PDB entry 6Z9P | electron microscopy, 3.90 A resolution | chains Y and L of the 16 polymer chains in the assembly

== Chain Y ==
Protein: DNA-directed RNA polymerase subunit beta'
From: Escherichia coli
Notes: EC 2.7.7.6
UniProt: C3SIA2 (C3SIA2_ECOLX); numbering as in UniProt (aligned over 1-1407)
Chain sequence (1416 residues; row label = number of the first residue in the row):
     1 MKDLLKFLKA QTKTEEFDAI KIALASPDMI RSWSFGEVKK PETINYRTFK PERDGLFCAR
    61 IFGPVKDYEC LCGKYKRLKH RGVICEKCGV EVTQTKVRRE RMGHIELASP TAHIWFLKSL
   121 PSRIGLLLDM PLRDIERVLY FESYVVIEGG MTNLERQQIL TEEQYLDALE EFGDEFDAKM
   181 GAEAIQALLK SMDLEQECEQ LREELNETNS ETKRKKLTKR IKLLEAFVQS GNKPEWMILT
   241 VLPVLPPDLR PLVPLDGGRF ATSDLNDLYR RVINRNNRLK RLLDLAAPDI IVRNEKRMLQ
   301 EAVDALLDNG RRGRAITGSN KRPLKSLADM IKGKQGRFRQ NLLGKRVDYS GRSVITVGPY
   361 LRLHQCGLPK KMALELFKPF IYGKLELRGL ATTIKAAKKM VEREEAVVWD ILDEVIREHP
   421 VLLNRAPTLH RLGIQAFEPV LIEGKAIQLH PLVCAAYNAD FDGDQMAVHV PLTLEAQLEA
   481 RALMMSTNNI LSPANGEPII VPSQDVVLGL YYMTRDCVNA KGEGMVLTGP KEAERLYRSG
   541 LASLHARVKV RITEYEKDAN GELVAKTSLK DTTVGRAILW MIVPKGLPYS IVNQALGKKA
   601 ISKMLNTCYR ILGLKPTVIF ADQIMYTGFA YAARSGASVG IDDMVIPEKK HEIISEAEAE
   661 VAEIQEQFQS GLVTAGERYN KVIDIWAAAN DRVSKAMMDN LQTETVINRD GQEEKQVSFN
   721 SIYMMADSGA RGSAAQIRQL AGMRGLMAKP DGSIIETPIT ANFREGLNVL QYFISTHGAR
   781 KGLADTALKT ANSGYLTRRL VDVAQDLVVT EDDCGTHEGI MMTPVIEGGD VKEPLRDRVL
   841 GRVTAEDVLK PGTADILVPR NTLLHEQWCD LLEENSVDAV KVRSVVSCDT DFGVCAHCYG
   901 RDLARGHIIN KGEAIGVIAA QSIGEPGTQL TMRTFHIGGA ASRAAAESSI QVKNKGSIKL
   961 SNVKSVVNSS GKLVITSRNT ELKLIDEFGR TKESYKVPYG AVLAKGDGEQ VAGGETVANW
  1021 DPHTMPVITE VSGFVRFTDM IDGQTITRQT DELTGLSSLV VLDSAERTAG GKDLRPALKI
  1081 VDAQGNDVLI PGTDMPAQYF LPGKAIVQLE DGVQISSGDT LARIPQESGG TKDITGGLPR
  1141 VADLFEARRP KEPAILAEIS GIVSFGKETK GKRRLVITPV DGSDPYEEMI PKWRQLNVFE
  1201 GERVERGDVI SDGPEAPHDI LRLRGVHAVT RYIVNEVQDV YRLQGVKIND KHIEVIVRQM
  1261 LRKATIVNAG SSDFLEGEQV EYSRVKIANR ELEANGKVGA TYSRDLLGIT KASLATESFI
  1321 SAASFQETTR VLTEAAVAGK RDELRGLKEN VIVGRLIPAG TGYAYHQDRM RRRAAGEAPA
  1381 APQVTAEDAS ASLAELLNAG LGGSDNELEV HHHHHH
Not modelled in the structure: 1-15, 1374-1416
Sequence notes: expression tag (1408-1416)
Metal / ion sites: Zn2+ site 1: Cys72, Cys85, Cys88; Mg2+: Asp460, Asp462, Asp464 (shared with 1 residue of chain R); Zn2+ site 2: Cys888, Cys898
From the paper describing this entry:
  - mutagenesis - C72H, C85H, E86K: decreased growth in response to rhoY80C

== Chain L ==
Molecule: template strand
Sequence (50 nucleotides; numbered -14 to 35; the number before each row is that of its first residue; numbers below 1 keep their minus sign (DG-14 is residue -14)):
   -14 GTTATCCGCT CACAATGCCA CACGCGCTGC TCGGCCGTTA TTCGCAGCCC
Not modelled in the structure: -14 to -13, 22-35

== How chain Y and chain L interact ==
Contacting residue pairs (28; chain Y residue first):
  Lys40(Y) with DG19(L), phosphate contact
  Glu42(Y) with DG19(L), phosphate contact
  Arg53(Y) with DC21(L), salt bridge to the phosphate
  Glu211(Y) with DT-10(L), phosphate contact
  Arg259(Y) with DC10(L), hydrogen bond to the phosphate; DG11(L), hydrogen bond to the phosphate
  Arg281(Y) with DG18(L), salt bridge to the phosphate; DG19(L), base contact
  Arg311(Y) with DA-3(L), phosphate contact; DC-2(L), salt bridge to the phosphate
  Ser319(Y) with DG11(L), base contact
  Lys332(Y) with DC-2(L), salt bridge to the phosphate
  Lys334(Y) with DG2(L), phosphate contact
  Arg346(Y) with DC4(L), salt bridge to the phosphate
  Arg352(Y) with DC4(L), hydrogen bond to the phosphate
  Thr790(Y) with DT1(L), hydrogen bond to the base
  Ala791(Y) with DT1(L), sugar contact
  Gly794(Y) with DT1(L), sugar contact
  Tyr795(Y) with DA0(L), phosphate contact
  Arg798(Y) with DA0(L), salt bridge to the phosphate
  Lys1172(Y) with DC-8(L), salt bridge to the phosphate
  Met1189(Y) with DC-9(L), sugar contact
  Gln1326(Y) with DA-1(L), sugar contact; DA0(L), phosphate contact
  Glu1327(Y) with DC-2(L), sugar contact; DA-1(L), phosphate contact
  Arg1330(Y) with DA-3(L), sugar contact; DC-2(L), sugar contact
Interface residues without a listed pair, chain Y (29 interface residues in all): Lys118, Leu120, Leu255, Ala426, Pro427, Ala787, Thr1329
Interface residues without a listed pair, chain L (16 interface residues in all): DC3

== Summary ==
Chain Y and chain L form an interface of 29 and 16 residues respectively; the contacts include 4 hydrogen
bonds and 7 salt bridges. Polar contacts include Thr790(Y)-DT1(L), Arg259(Y)-DC10(L) and Arg259(Y)-DG11(L).
Cys72(Y), Cys85(Y) and Cys88(Y) coordinate Zn2+ site 1. From the paper: C72H, C85H and E86K of chain Y reduce
growth in response to rhoY80C.
Here chain Y is DNA-directed RNA polymerase subunit beta' (Escherichia coli) and chain L is template strand.
Entry 6Z9P (Transcription termination intermediate complex 1) was determined by electron microscopy, deposited
together with 6Z9Q, 6Z9R, 6Z9S, 6Z9T, 7ADB, 7ADC, 7ADD and 7ADE.
